7BQ2 - chains A and B; structure by X-ray diffraction, 1.52 A resolution.

# Chain A
Protein: Peroxisome proliferator-activated receptor alpha
Organism: Homo sapiens
UniProt: Q07869 (PPARA_HUMAN); residues 200-468 here = UniProt positions 200-468
Amino-acid sequence (273 residues; row label = number of the first residue in the row):
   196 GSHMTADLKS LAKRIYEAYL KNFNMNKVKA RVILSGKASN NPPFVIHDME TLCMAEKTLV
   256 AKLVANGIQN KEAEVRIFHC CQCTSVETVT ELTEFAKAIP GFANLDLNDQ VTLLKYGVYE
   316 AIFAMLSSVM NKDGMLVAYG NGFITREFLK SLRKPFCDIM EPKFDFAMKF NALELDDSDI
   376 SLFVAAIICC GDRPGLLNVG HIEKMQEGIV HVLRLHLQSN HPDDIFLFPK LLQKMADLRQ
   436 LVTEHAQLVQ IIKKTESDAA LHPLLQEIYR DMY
Unresolved in the structure: 196-200, 232-236, 261-264
Sequence notes: expression tag (196-199)
Small-molecule neighbours: P7F ((2R)-2-[3-[[1,3-benzoxazol-2-yl-[3-(4-methoxyphenoxy)propyl]amino]methyl]phenoxy]butanoic acid): M220, I241, L247, E251, I272, F273, C275, C276, Q277, T279, S280, T283, Y314, I317, F318, M320, L321, V324, M330, V332, A333, I339, I354, M355, K358, H440, V444, L460, Y464
UniProt features mapped onto this chain:
  - binding site (indeglitazar): S280, Y314, Y464
  - site: L433 (Essential for heterodimerization with RXRA)
  - mutagenesis: D304 (D304A: Reduced heterodimerization with RXRA. Reduced DNA binding), L370 (L370R: Abolishes heterodimerization with RXRA. No DNA binding), L391 (L391R: Abolishes heterodimerization with RXRA. No DNA binding), L422 (L422R: No effect on heterodimerization with RXRA nor on DNA binding and transactivation activity), A431 (A431T: No effect on heterodimerization with RXRA nor on DNA binding), L433 (L433R: Abolishes heterodimerization with RXRA, DNA binding and transactivation activity)
What the authors report for this chain:
  - binding site for P7F: T279, S280, Y314, H440, Y464

# Chain B
Protein: 15-meric peptide from Nuclear receptor coactivator 1
Notes: EC 2.3.1.48
UniProt: Q15788 (NCOA1_HUMAN); residue numbers follow UniProt; this construct covers 683-697
Amino-acid sequence (15 residues; row label = number of the first residue in the row):
   683 LTERHKILHR LLQEG
Unresolved in the structure: 683-685, 696-697
UniProt features mapped onto this chain:
  - motif: L690 to L694 (LXXLL motif 4)
  - mutagenesis: L693 to L694 (Slightly affects interactions with steroid receptors. Abolishes interactions with steroid receptors; when associated with A-636; A-637; A-752 and A-753)

# Interface between chain A and chain B
Contacting residue pairs - 21 pairs, chain A then chain B:
  T288(A) with L693(B); L694(B)
  K292(A) with L693(B), hydrogen bond (side chain-backbone); L694(B)
  L302(A) with L694(B), hydrophobic; Q695(B)
  N303(A) with H691(B), hydrogen bond
  Q305(A) with L694(B)
  V306(A) with H687(B); L690(B); H691(B); L694(B), hydrophobic
  L309(A) with L694(B), hydrophobic
  K310(A) with H687(B), hydrogen bond; L690(B)
  L459(A) with I689(B), hydrophobic
  E462(A) with R686(B); H687(B); K688(B), hydrogen bond (side chain-backbone); I689(B), hydrogen bond (side chain-backbone); L690(B), hydrogen bond (side chain-backbone)
Interface residues without a listed pair, chain A (15 interface residues in all): V284, T285, E289, F297, P458

# In short
The interface between chain A and chain B involves 15 residues on one side and 9 on the other, with 6 hydrogen
bonds. Polar contacts include K292(A)-L693(B), N303(A)-H691(B) and K310(A)-H687(B). Chain A binds compound
P7F. From the paper: a binding site for P7F at T279(A), S280(A) and Y314(A) among others.
Here chain A is Peroxisome proliferator-activated receptor alpha (Homo sapiens) and chain B is 15-meric
peptide from Nuclear receptor coactivator 1. Entry 7BQ2 (X-ray structure of human PPARalpha ligand binding
domain-pemafibrate-SRC1 coactivator peptide co-crystals obtained by soaking) was determined by X-ray
diffraction, deposited together with 7BPY, 7BPZ, 7BQ0, 7BQ1, 7BQ3 and 7BQ4.
